2ZHL - chain A; structure by X-ray diffraction, 1.75 A resolution.

Chain A:
Name: Galectin-9
Organism: Homo sapiens
Notes: fragment: N-TERMINAL DOMAIN (residues 1-148)
Reference sequence: O00182 (LEG9_HUMAN); residue numbers follow UniProt; this construct covers 1-148
Sequence (148 residues; numbered 1 to 148; the number before each row is that of its first residue):
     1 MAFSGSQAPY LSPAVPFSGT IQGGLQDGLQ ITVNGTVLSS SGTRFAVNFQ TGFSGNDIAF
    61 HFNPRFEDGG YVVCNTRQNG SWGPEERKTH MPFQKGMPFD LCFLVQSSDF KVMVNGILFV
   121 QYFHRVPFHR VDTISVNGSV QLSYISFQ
Disordered / not traced: 1-6
UniProt features mapped onto this chain:
  - binding site (a beta-D-galactoside): Asn48, His61, Arg65, Asn75, Trp82 to Lys88

Overview:
Curated annotation (UniProt) lists 11 beta-D-galactoside-binding residues.
Chain A is Galectin-9 (Homo sapiens); the structure, Crystal structure of human galectin-9 N-terminal CRD in
complex with N-acetyllactosamine dimer (crystal 2), was determined by X-ray diffraction together with 2ZHK,
2ZHM and 2ZHN from the same study.
